Entry 8SAL (electron microscopy, 4.90 A resolution (low resolution: residue-level contacts below are approximate; hydrogen-bond / salt-bridge calls are withheld)); this record covers chains I and K of the 12 polymer chains in the assembly.

== Chain I ==
Name: CH0848.3.D0358.80.06CHIM.DS.6R.SOSIP gp120
Organism: HIV-1 06TG.HT008
UniProt: A0A1W6IG54 (A0A1W6IG54_9HIV1); residues 4-473 here correspond to UniProt positions 33-502 (UniProt number = residue number + 29)
Chain sequence (475 residues; each row starts with the number of its first residue):
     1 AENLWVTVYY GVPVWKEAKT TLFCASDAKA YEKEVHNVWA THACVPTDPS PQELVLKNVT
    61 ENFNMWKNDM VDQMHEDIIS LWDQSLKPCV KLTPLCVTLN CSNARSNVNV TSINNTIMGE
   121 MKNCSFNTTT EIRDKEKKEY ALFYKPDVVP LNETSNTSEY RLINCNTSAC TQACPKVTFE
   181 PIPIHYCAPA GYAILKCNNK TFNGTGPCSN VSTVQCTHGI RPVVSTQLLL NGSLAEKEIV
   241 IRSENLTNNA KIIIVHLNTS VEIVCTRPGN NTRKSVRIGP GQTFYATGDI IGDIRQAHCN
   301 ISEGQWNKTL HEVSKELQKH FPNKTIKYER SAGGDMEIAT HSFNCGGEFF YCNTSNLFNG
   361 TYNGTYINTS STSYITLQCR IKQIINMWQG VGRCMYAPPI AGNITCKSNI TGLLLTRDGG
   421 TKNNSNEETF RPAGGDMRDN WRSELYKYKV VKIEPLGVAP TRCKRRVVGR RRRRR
Disordered / not traced: 1-2, 107-115, 459-475
Cystine bridges: Cys24-Cys44, Cys89-Cys174, Cys96-Cys165, Cys101-Cys124, Cys187-Cys216, Cys197-Cys208, Cys265-Cys299, Cys345-Cys406, Cys352-Cys379
Differences from the reference sequence: expression tag (1-3, 474-475); conflict Cys170 (Val199 in A0A1W6IG54), Cys394 (Ala423 in A0A1W6IG54), Lys452 (Glu481 in A0A1W6IG54), Glu454 (Gln483 in A0A1W6IG54), Val458 (Ile487 in A0A1W6IG54), Arg462 (Gly491 in A0A1W6IG54), Cys463 (Ala492 in A0A1W6IG54), Gly469 (Glu498 in A0A1W6IG54), Arg471 (Glu500 in A0A1W6IG54), Arg472 (Lys501 in A0A1W6IG54)

== Chain K ==
Name: VCR01 variable heavy chain
Organism: Homo sapiens
Chain sequence (121 residues; each row starts with the number of its first residue; a row labelled like 82A-82C holds insertion residues (82A, then the next letters in order)):
     1 QVQLVQSGGQ MKKPGESMRI SCRASGYEFI DCTLNWIRLA PGKRPEWMGW LK
   52A P
    53 RGGAVNYARP LQGRVTMTRD VYSDTAFLEL
82A-82C RSL
    83 TVDDTAVYFC TRGKNCDY
100A-100D NWDF
   101 EHWGRGTPVI VSS
Cystine bridges: Cys22-Cys92, Cys32-Cys98

== Interface between chain I and chain K ==
Contacting residue pairs - 25 pairs, chain I then chain K:
  Thr167(I) with Tyr74(K)
  Asn248(I) with Trp100B(K)
  Asn249(I) with Trp100B(K)
  Ala250(I) with Trp50(K); Trp100B(K)
  Lys251(I) with Asp99(K); Asn100A(K)
  Ala332(I) with Val57(K)
  Gly334(I) with Gly55(K)
  Asp335(I) with Gly54(K); Arg71(K)
  Ile338(I) with Gly54(K)
  Gln389(I) with Arg53(K)
  Lys422(I) with Trp100B(K); Asp100C(K)
  Asn423(I) with Ala60(K); Arg61(K)
  Asn424(I) with Trp47(K); Asn58(K); Tyr59(K); Ala60(K); Trp100B(K)
  Asn426(I) with Arg61(K)
  Glu428(I) with Asn58(K)
  Arg431(I) with Gln64(K)
Interface residues without a listed pair, chain I (17 interface residues in all): Ser425

== In short ==
The chain I/chain K interface involves 17 residues from each chain.
Here chain I is CH0848.3.D0358.80.06CHIM.DS.6R.SOSIP gp120 (HIV-1 06TG.HT008) and chain K is VCR01 variable
heavy chain (Homo sapiens). Entry 8SAL (CryoEM structure of VRC01-CH848.0358.80) was determined by electron
microscopy (same publication as 8SAN, 8SAQ, 8SAR, 8SAS, 8SAT, 8SAU and 9 further entries).
